Entry 7KTR (electron microscopy, 2.93 A resolution); this record covers chains B and E of the 11 polymer chains in the assembly.

# Chain B
Protein: TAF5-like RNA polymerase II p300/CBP-associated factor-associated factor 65 kDa subunit 5L
Organism: Homo sapiens
UniProt: O75529 (TAF5L_HUMAN); residues 1-589 here = UniProt positions 1-589
Sequence (589 residues; each row starts with the number of its first residue):
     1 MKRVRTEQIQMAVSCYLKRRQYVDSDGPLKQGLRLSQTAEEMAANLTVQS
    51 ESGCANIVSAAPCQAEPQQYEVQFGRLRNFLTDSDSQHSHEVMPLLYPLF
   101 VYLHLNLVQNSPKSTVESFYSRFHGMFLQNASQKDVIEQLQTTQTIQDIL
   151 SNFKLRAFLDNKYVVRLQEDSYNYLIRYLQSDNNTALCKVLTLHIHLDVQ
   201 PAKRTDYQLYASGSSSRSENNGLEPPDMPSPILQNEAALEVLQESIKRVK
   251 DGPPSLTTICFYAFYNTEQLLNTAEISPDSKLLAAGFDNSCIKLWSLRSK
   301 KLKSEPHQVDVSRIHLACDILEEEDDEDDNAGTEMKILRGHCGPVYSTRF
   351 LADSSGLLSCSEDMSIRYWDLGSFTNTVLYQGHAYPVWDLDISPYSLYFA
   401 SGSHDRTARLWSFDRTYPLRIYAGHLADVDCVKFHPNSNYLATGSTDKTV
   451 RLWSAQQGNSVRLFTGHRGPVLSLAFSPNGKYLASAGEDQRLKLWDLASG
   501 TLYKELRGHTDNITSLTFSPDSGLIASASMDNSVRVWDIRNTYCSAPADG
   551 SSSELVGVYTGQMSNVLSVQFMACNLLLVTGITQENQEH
Disordered / not traced: 204-254, 586-589

# Chain E
Protein: Transcription initiation factor TFIID subunit 9B
Organism: Homo sapiens
UniProt: Q9HBM6 (TAF9B_HUMAN); residue numbers follow UniProt; this construct covers 1-251
Sequence (251 residues; numbered 1 to 251; the number before each row is that of its first residue):
     1 MESGKMAPPKNAPRDALVMAQILKDMGITEYEPRVINQMLEFAFRYVTTI
    51 LDDAKIYSSHAKKPNVDADDVRLAIQCRADQSFTSPPPRDFLLDIARQKN
   101 QTPLPLIKPYAGPRLPPDRYCLTAPNYRLKSLIKKGPNQGRLVPRLSVGA
   151 VSSKPTTPTIATPQTVSVPNKVATPMSVTSQRFTVQIPPSQSTPVKPVPA
   201 TTAVQNVLINPSMIGPKNILITTNMVSSQNTANEANPLKRKHEDDDDNDI
   251 M
Disordered / not traced: 1-9, 134-251
UniProt features mapped onto this chain:
  - modified residue: Met1 (N-acetylmethionine), Ser147 (Phosphoserine), Thr159 (Phosphothreonine), Thr174 (Phosphothreonine), Ser177 (Phosphoserine)

# Interface between chain B and chain E
Residue-residue contacts - 50 pairs, chain B then chain E:
  Glu169(B) with Leu106(E)
  Pro201(B) with Leu106(E); Ile107(E)
  Val309(B) with Ala124(E); Pro125(E)
  Leu316(B) with Leu129(E)
  Asp319(B) with Leu129(E)
  Ile320(B) with Lys130(E); Leu132(E), hydrophobic
  Leu321(B) with Pro125(E), hydrophobic; Leu129(E), hydrophobic; Lys130(E), hydrogen bond (backbone-backbone); Ser131(E); Leu132(E), hydrogen bond (backbone-backbone)
  Glu322(B) with Leu132(E)
  Tyr368(B) with Leu115(E), hydrophobic
  Asn376(B) with Leu122(E)
  Thr377(B) with Cys121(E); Leu122(E), hydrogen bond (backbone-backbone)
  Leu379(B) with Leu122(E), hydrophobic
  Tyr385(B) with Pro86(E)
  Ser396(B) with Pro113(E)
  His404(B) with Pro86(E)
  Asp405(B) with Leu92(E)
  Arg406(B) with Pro86(E), hydrogen bond (side chain-backbone); Pro87(E), hydrogen bond (side chain-backbone)
  Thr407(B) with Leu92(E)
  Phe413(B) with Arg114(E); Leu115(E); Pro116(E)
  Asp414(B) with Arg114(E), salt bridge; Leu115(E); Pro116(E)
  Arg415(B) with Pro105(E)
  Thr416(B) with Pro116(E); Tyr120(E)
  Pro418(B) with Lys99(E), hydrogen bond (backbone-side chain)
  Leu419(B) with Lys99(E), hydrogen bond (backbone-side chain); Leu104(E), hydrophobic
  Arg420(B) with Asn100(E); Thr102(E), hydrogen bond (side chain-backbone); Leu104(E)
  Ile421(B) with Ala96(E); Asn100(E), hydrogen bond (backbone-side chain)
  Ala423(B) with Leu92(E), hydrophobic
  Gly424(B) with Arg89(E), hydrogen bond (backbone-side chain)
  Arg451(B) with Arg89(E)
  Gln456(B) with Leu104(E)
  Gln457(B) with Asn100(E)
  Gly458(B) with Asn100(E)
Other interface residues (no listed pair), chain B (46 interface residues in all): Gln200, Gln308, Val311, His315, Ala317, Leu351, Asp353, Val378, Tyr380, Leu397, Tyr398, Ser412, His425, Leu426
Other interface residues (no listed pair), chain E (32 interface residues in all): Ser85, Pro88, Leu93, Pro103, Lys108, Pro117, Thr123

# In short
46 residues of chain B face 32 of chain E across their interface; the contacts include 10 hydrogen bonds and 1
salt bridge. Among the polar pairs are Asp414(B)-Arg114(E), Arg406(B)-Pro86(E) and Arg406(B)-Pro87(E).
Here chain B is TAF5-like RNA polymerase II p300/CBP-associated factor-associated factor 65 kDa subunit 5L and
chain E is Transcription initiation factor TFIID subunit 9B, both from Homo sapiens. Entry 7KTR (Cryo-EM
structure of the human SAGA coactivator complex (TRRAP, core)) was determined by electron microscopy,
deposited together with 7KTS.
